PDB entry 6Y9Y | electron microscopy, 6.10 A resolution (low resolution: residue-level contacts below are approximate; hydrogen-bond / salt-bridge calls are withheld) | chains C and D of the 13 polymer chains in the assembly

== Chain C (and D) ==
Name: Gag-Pol polyprotein
Organism: Human immunodeficiency virus 1
Notes: EC 3.4.23.16, 2.7.7.49, 2.7.7.7, 3.1.26.13, 3.1.13.2, 2.7.7.-, 3.1.-.-; chain D of this document is another copy of the same molecule, construct and numbering; everything in this record applies to it too
UniProt: P0C6F2 (POL_HV1LW); residues 1-220 here correspond to UniProt positions 133-352 (UniProt number = residue number + 132)
Amino-acid sequence (220 residues; numbered 1 to 220; the number before each row is that of its first residue):
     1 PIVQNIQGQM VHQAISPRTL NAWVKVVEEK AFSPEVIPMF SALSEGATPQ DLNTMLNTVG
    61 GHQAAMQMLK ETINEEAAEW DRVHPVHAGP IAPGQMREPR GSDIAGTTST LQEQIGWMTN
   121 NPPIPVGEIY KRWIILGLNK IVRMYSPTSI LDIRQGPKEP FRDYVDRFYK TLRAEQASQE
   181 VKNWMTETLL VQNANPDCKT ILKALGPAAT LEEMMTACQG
Cystine bridges: C198-C218
Swiss-Prot annotation at these positions:
  - region: N57 to Q95 (Interaction with human PPIA/CYPA and NUP153)
  - site: G89, P90 (Cis/trans isomerization of proline peptide bond)

== Chain C / chain D interface ==
Pairs across the interface - 30 pairs, chain C then chain D:
  N5(C) with I6(D)
  Q7(C) with Q7(D)
  Q9(C) with Q7(D)
  V11(C) with Q4(D)
  A14(C) with E45(D)
  I15(C) with E45(D)
  P17(C) with L43(D)
  R18(C) with R18(D)
  L20(C) with A42(D)
  N21(C) with A22(D); M39(D)
  T54(C) with A42(D)
  N57(C) with P38(D); R173(D)
  T58(C) with E35(D); P38(D)
  V59(C) with R173(D)
  G60(C) with E35(D); R173(D)
  H62(C) with D166(D)
  Q63(C) with Y169(D); R173(D)
  A64(C) with V165(D); L211(D)
  Q67(C) with Y169(D); L211(D)
  M68(C) with E212(D); M215(D)
  M144(C) with R162(D); M215(D)
Interface residues without a listed pair, chain C (23 interface residues in all): Q50, Y145
Interface residues without a listed pair, chain D (21 interface residues in all): T19, K170

== Summary ==
Chain C and chain D form an interface of 23 and 21 residues respectively.
Chain C and chain D are both Gag-Pol polyprotein (Human immunodeficiency virus 1); the structure, Structure of
the native full-length HIV-1 capsid protein in complex with Cyclophilin A from helical assembly ..., was
determined by electron microscopy, deposited together with 6Y9V, 6Y9W, 6Y9X, 6Y9Z and 6ZDJ.
